Entry 6QAC (X-ray diffraction, 2.77 A resolution); this record covers chain A.

# Chain A
Molecule: Cholinesterase
Source organism: Homo sapiens
Notes: EC 3.1.1.8
UniProt: P06276 (CHLE_HUMAN); residues -27 to 529 here correspond to UniProt positions 1-557 (UniProt number = residue number + 28)
Chain sequence (557 residues; each row starts with the number of its first residue; numbers below 1 keep their minus sign (Met-27 is residue -27)):
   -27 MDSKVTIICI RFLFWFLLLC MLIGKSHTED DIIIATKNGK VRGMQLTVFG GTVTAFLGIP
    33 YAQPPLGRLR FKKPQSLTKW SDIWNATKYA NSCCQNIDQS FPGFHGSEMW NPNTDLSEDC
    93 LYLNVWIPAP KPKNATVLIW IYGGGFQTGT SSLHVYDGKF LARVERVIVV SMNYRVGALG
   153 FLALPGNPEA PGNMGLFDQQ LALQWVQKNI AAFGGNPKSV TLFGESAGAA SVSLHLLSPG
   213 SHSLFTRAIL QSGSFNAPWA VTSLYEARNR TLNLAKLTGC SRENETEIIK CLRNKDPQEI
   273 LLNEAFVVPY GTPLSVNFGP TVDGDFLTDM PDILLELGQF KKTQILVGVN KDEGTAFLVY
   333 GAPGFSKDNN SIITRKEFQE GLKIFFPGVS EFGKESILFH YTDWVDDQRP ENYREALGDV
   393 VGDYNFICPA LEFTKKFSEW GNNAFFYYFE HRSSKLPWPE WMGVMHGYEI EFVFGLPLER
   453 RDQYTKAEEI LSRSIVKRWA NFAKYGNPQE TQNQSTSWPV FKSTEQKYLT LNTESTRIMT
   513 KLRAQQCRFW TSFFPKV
Disordered / not traced: -27 to 3
Differences from the reference sequence: conflict Asp-26 (His2 in P06276); engineered mutation Gln17 (Asn45 in P06276), Gln455 (Asn483 in P06276), Gln481 (Asn509 in P06276), Gln486 (Asn514 in P06276)
Swiss-Prot annotation at these positions:
  - active site: Ser198 (Acyl-ester intermediate), Glu325 (Charge relay system), His438 (Charge relay system)
  - binding site (tacrine): Trp82, His438
  - binding site (substrate): Gly116, Gly117
  - modified residue: Ser198 (Phosphoserine)
  - glycosylation (N-linked (GlcNAc...) asparagine): Asn57 (complex), Asn106 (complex), Asn241 (complex), Asn256 (complex), Asn341 (complex), Asn485
Disulfides: Cys65-Cys92, Cys252-Cys263, Cys400-Cys519
Glycans and other covalent adducts: N-acetylglucosamine (NAG) linked to Asn57, Asn106, Asn241, Asn256, Asn485; glycan linked to Asn341
Ligand contacts: HUT ((2S)-2-(butylamino)-N-(3-cycloheptylpropyl)-3-(1H-indol-3-yl)propanamide): Gly78, Trp82, Gly116, Gly117, Gln119, Ser198, Trp231, Ala277, Gly283, Thr284, Pro285, Leu286, Ser287, Val288, Asn289, Ala328, Phe329, Tyr332, Phe398, Trp430, His438

# In short
Chain A binds compound HUT. N-acetylglucosamine is covalently linked to Asn57, Asn106, Asn241, Asn256 and
Asn485. UniProt lists 3 active-site residues, tacrine-binding residues Trp82 and His438 and substrate-binding
residues Gly116 and Gly117.
Chain A is Cholinesterase (Homo sapiens); the structure, Human Butyrylcholinesterase in complex with
(S)-2-(butylamino)-N-(3-cycloheptylpropyl)-3-(1H-indol-3-yl)propanamide, was determined by X-ray diffraction
(same publication as 6QAB, 6QAD and 6QAE).
